Entry 1HRV (X-ray diffraction, 3.00 A resolution); this record covers chains 2 and 4 of the 4 polymer chains in the assembly.

== Chain 2 ==
Molecule: Human rhinovirus 14 coat protein (subunit VP2)
Organism: Human rhinovirus 14
UniProt: P03303 (POLG_HRV14); residues 1-262 here correspond to UniProt positions 69-330 (UniProt number = residue number + 68)
Chain sequence (262 residues; each row starts with the number of its first residue):
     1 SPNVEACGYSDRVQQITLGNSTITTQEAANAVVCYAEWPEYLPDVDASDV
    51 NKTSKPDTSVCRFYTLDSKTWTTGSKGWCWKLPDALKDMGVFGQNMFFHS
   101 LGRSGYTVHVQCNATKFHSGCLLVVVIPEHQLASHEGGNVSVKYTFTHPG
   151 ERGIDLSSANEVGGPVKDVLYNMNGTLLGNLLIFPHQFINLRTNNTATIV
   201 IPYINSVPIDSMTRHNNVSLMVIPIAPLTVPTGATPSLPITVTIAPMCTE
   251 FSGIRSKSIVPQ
Unresolved in the structure: 1-7
Construct notes: conflict Leu170 (Ile239 in P03303)

== Chain 4 ==
Molecule: Human rhinovirus 14 coat protein (subunit VP4)
Organism: Human rhinovirus 14
UniProt: P03303 (POLG_HRV14); numbering as in UniProt (aligned over 1-68)
Chain sequence (68 residues; numbered 1 to 68; the number before each row is that of its first residue):
     1 GAQVSTQKSGSHENQNILTNGSNQTFTVINYYKDAASTSSAGQSLSMDPS
    51 KFTEPVKDLMLKGAPALN
Unresolved in the structure: 1-28

== Interface between chain 2 and chain 4 ==
Contacting residue pairs (22):
  Ser10(2) - Asn68(4)  hydrogen bond (side chain-backbone)
  Asp11(2) - Asp58(4)
  Asp11(2) - Ala66(4)
  Asp11(2) - Asn68(4)  hydrogen bond (backbone-side chain)
  Arg12(2) - Leu67(4)
  Arg12(2) - Asn68(4)  hydrogen bond (side chain-backbone)
  Gln14(2) - Asp58(4)
  Ala29(2) - Leu67(4)  hydrophobic
  Asn30(2) - Val56(4)
  Asn30(2) - Lys57(4)
  Asn30(2) - Asp58(4)
  Asn30(2) - Met60(4)
  Ala31(2) - Pro55(4)
  Ala31(2) - Val56(4)
  Ala31(2) - Lys57(4)  hydrogen bond (backbone-backbone)
  Val32(2) - Pro55(4)
  Val33(2) - Pro55(4)  hydrogen bond (backbone-backbone)
  Val33(2) - Lys57(4)
  Tyr35(2) - Lys51(4)
  Tyr35(2) - Phe52(4)  hydrophobic
  Trp38(2) - Lys57(4)
  Thr193(2) - Leu67(4)
Interface residues without a listed pair, chain 2 (15 interface residues in all): Tyr9, Ala28, Ala36

== Overview ==
15 residues of chain 2 face 10 of chain 4 across their interface, with 5 hydrogen bonds. Polar pairs include
Ser10(2)-Asn68(4), Asp11(2)-Asn68(4) and Arg12(2)-Asn68(4).
Chain 2 is Human rhinovirus 14 coat protein (subunit VP2) and chain 4 is Human rhinovirus 14 coat protein
(subunit VP4), both from Human rhinovirus 14; the structure, HRV14/sdz 35-682 complex, was determined by X-ray
diffraction.
